4DUO - chain A; structure by X-ray diffraction, 2.00 A resolution.

Chain A:
Name: Xylose isomerase
From: Streptomyces rubiginosus
Notes: EC 5.3.1.5
Reference sequence: P24300 (XYLA_STRRU); residue numbers follow UniProt; this construct covers 1-388
Amino-acid sequence (388 residues; each row starts with the number of its first residue):
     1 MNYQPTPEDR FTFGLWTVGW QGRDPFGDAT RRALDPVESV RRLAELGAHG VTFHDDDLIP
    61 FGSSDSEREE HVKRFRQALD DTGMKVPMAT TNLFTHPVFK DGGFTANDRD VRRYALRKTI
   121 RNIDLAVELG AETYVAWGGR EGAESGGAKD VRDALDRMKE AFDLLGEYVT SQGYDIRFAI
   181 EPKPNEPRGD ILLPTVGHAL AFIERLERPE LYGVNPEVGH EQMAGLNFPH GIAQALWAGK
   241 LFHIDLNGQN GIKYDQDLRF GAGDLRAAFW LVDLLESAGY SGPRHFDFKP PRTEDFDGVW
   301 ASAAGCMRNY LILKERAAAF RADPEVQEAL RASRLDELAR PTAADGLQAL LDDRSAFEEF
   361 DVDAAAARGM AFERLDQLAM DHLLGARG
Bound ions: Mg2+ site 1: E181, E217, D245, D287 (together with Xylitol); Mg2+ site 2: E217, D255, D257 (together with Xylitol)
Residues lining bound ligands: Xylitol (XYL): W16, F26, H54, T90, F94, W137, E181, K183, E217, H220, D245, D255, D287

In short:
Chain A binds Xylitol. E181, E217, D245 and D287 coordinate Mg2+ site 1. E217, D255 and D257 form the Mg2+
site 2.
Chain A is Xylose isomerase (Streptomyces rubiginosus); the structure, Room-temperature X-ray structure of
D-Xylose Isomerase in complex with 2Mg2+ ions and xylitol at pH 7.7, was determined by X-ray diffraction
together with 4DVO from the same study.
